Entry 9AV4 (X-ray diffraction, 2.09 A resolution); this record covers chains A and B.

Chain A (and B):
Protein: Hydroxysteroid 17-beta dehydrogenase 13
Source organism: Homo sapiens
Notes: chain B of this document is another copy of the same molecule, construct and numbering; everything in this record applies to it too
Reference sequence: A0A8C0PP93 (A0A8C0PP93_CANLF); residue numbers follow UniProt; this construct covers 2-300
Sequence (315 residues; numbered 0 to 314; the number before each row is that of its first residue; numbering starts at 0):
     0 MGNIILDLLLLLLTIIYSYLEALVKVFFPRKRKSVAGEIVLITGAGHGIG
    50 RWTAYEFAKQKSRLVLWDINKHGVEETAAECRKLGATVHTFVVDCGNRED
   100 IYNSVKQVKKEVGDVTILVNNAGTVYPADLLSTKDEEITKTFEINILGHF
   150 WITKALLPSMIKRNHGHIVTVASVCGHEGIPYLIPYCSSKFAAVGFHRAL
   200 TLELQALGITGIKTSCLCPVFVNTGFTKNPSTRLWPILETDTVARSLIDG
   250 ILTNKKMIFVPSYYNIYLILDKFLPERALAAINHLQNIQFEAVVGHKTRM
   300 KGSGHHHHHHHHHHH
Disordered / not traced: 0-13, 234-235, 274-314 (chain B: 0-24, 233-235, 273-314)
Construct notes: expression tag (0-1, 301-314); engineered mutation Glu-177 (Gly in A0A8C0PP93), Gly-178 (Val in A0A8C0PP93), Ala-205 (Thr in A0A8C0PP93), Val-293 (Ile in A0A8C0PP93)
Residues lining bound ligands:
  - A1AG4 (4-(3,4-dichlorobenzene-1-sulfonamido)-2-fluorobenzoic acid): Ser-172, Val-173, Cys-174, Glu-177, Gly-178, Ile-179, Leu-182, Tyr-185, Pro-218, Val-219, Phe-220, Phe-225, Thr-226, Pro-229, Ser-230, Thr-231, Leu-233, Tyr-263, Leu-267
  - NAD (nicotinamide-adenine-dinucleotide): Gly-43, Gly-45, His-46, Gly-47, Ile-48, Gly-49, Asp-67, Ile-68, Asn-69, Val-92, Asp-93, Cys-94, Gly-95, Asn-120, Ala-121, Gly-122, Ile-143, Val-170, Ala-171, Ser-172, Tyr-185, Lys-189, Pro-218, Val-219, Phe-220, Val-221, Thr-223, Phe-225

Interface between chain A and chain B:
Contacting residue pairs (95; chain A residue first):
  Arg-97(A) / Asp-134(B)  salt bridge
  Tyr-101(A) / Asp-134(B)  hydrogen bond
  Asp-128(A) / Glu-202(B)
  Leu-129(A) / Phe-149(B)  hydrophobic
  Leu-129(A) / Thr-152(B)
  Leu-129(A) / Lys-153(B)
  Leu-129(A) / Glu-202(B)  hydrogen bond (backbone-side chain)
  Leu-130(A) / Leu-156(B)  hydrophobic
  Leu-130(A) / Pro-157(B)  hydrophobic
  Leu-130(A) / Ile-160(B)  hydrophobic
  Thr-132(A) / Lys-153(B)  hydrogen bond (backbone-side chain)
  Asp-134(A) / Arg-97(B)  salt bridge
  Asp-134(A) / Tyr-101(B)  hydrogen bond
  Asp-134(A) / Trp-150(B)
  Asp-134(A) / Lys-153(B)  salt bridge
  Ile-137(A) / Trp-150(B)  hydrophobic
  Ile-137(A) / Lys-153(B)
  Thr-138(A) / Trp-150(B)
  Phe-141(A) / Leu-146(B)  hydrophobic
  Phe-141(A) / Phe-149(B)  hydrophobic
  Ile-145(A) / Ser-187(B)
  Leu-146(A) / Phe-141(B)  hydrophobic
  Phe-149(A) / Leu-129(B)  hydrophobic
  Phe-149(A) / Phe-141(B)  hydrophobic
  Phe-149(A) / Ile-183(B)  hydrophobic
  Phe-149(A) / Pro-184(B)  hydrophobic
  Phe-149(A) / Ser-187(B)
  Trp-150(A) / Asp-134(B)
  Trp-150(A) / Ile-137(B)  hydrophobic
  Trp-150(A) / Thr-138(B)
  Thr-152(A) / Leu-129(B)
  Lys-153(A) / Leu-129(B)
  Lys-153(A) / Leu-130(B)
  Lys-153(A) / Thr-132(B)  hydrogen bond (side chain-backbone)
  Lys-153(A) / Asp-134(B)  salt bridge
  Lys-153(A) / Ile-137(B)
  Leu-156(A) / Leu-129(B)  hydrophobic
  Pro-157(A) / Leu-130(B)  hydrophobic
  Ile-160(A) / Leu-130(B)  hydrophobic
  His-176(A) / Arg-197(B)
  Glu-177(A) / Arg-197(B)  salt bridge
  Glu-177(A) / Leu-201(B)
  Gly-178(A) / Ala-198(B)
  Gly-178(A) / Leu-201(B)
  Ile-179(A) / Ala-198(B)
  Pro-180(A) / Leu-201(B)
  Pro-180(A) / Glu-202(B)
  Pro-180(A) / Ala-205(B)  hydrophobic
  Tyr-181(A) / Glu-202(B)  hydrogen bond (backbone-side chain)
  Tyr-181(A) / Ala-205(B)
  Tyr-181(A) / Leu-206(B)
  Ile-183(A) / Phe-149(B)  hydrophobic
  Ile-183(A) / Phe-195(B)  hydrophobic
  Ile-183(A) / Ala-198(B)  hydrophobic
  Ile-183(A) / Leu-199(B)  hydrophobic
  Ile-183(A) / Glu-202(B)
  Pro-184(A) / Phe-149(B)  hydrophobic
  Ser-187(A) / Ile-145(B)
  Ser-187(A) / Phe-149(B)
  Ser-187(A) / Ala-191(B)  hydrogen bond (side chain-backbone)
  Ser-187(A) / Phe-195(B)
  Phe-190(A) / Phe-190(B)
  Phe-190(A) / Val-193(B)  hydrophobic
  Phe-190(A) / Gly-194(B)
  Phe-190(A) / Arg-197(B)
  Ala-191(A) / Ser-187(B)  hydrogen bond (backbone-side chain)
  Ala-191(A) / Ala-191(B)  hydrophobic
  Val-193(A) / Phe-190(B)  hydrophobic
  Gly-194(A) / Phe-190(B)
  Phe-195(A) / Ile-183(B)  hydrophobic
  Phe-195(A) / Ser-187(B)
  Arg-197(A) / His-176(B)
  Arg-197(A) / Phe-190(B)
  Ala-198(A) / Gly-178(B)
  Ala-198(A) / Ile-183(B)  hydrophobic
  Leu-199(A) / Ile-183(B)  hydrophobic
  Leu-201(A) / Glu-177(B)
  Leu-201(A) / Gly-178(B)
  Leu-201(A) / Pro-180(B)
  Glu-202(A) / Asp-128(B)
  Glu-202(A) / Leu-129(B)  hydrogen bond (side chain-backbone)
  Glu-202(A) / Pro-180(B)
  Glu-202(A) / Tyr-181(B)  hydrogen bond (side chain-backbone)
  Glu-202(A) / Ile-183(B)
  Ala-205(A) / Pro-180(B)  hydrophobic
  Ala-205(A) / Tyr-181(B)
  Leu-206(A) / Tyr-181(B)
  Asn-264(A) / Lys-271(B)  hydrogen bond
  Leu-267(A) / Lys-271(B)
  Ile-268(A) / Lys-271(B)
  Ile-268(A) / Phe-272(B)  hydrophobic
  Lys-271(A) / Asn-264(B)  hydrogen bond
  Lys-271(A) / Leu-267(B)
  Lys-271(A) / Ile-268(B)
  Phe-272(A) / Ile-268(B)  hydrophobic
Interface residues without a listed pair, chain A (51 interface residues in all): Ala-127, Lys-133, Leu-182, Cys-186, Ala-192, Phe-258
Interface residues without a listed pair, chain B (50 interface residues in all): Ala-127, Lys-133, Ile-179, Leu-182, Cys-186, Ala-192

Summary:
Chain A and chain B form an interface of 51 and 50 residues respectively, with 12 hydrogen bonds and 5 salt
bridges. Polar contacts include Arg-97(A)/Asp-134(B), Asp-134(A)/Lys-153(B) and Glu-177(A)/Arg-197(B). Chain A
binds NAD and compound A1AG4.
Both chains are Hydroxysteroid 17-beta dehydrogenase 13 (Homo sapiens). Entry 9AV4 (Design and application of
synthetic 17B-HSD13 substrates to drug discovery, and to reveal preserved catalytic activity ...) was
determined by X-ray diffraction, deposited together with 9AV5 and 9AV8.
